3GKZ - chain A; structure by X-ray diffraction, 1.90 A resolution.

Chain A:
Protein: anti-methamphetamine single chain Fv
Source organism: Mus musculus
Chain sequence (257 residues; numbered 1 to 257; the number before each row is that of its first residue):
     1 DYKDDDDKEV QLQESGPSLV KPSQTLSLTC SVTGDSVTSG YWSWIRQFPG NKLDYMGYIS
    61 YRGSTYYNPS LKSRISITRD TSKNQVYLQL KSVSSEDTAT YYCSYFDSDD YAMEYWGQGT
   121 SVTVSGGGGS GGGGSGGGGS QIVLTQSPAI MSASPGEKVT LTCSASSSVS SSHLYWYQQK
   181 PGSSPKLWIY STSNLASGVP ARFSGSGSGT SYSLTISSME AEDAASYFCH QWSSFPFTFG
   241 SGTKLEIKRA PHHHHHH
Disordered / not traced: 1-8, 126-134, 251-257
Cystine bridges: Cys30-Cys103, Cys163-Cys229
Small-molecule neighbours: (2S)-N-methyl-1-phenylpropan-2-amine (B40): Tyr41, Ser43, Tyr55, Tyr58, Phe106, Glu114, Tyr175, Tyr177, His230, Trp232, Phe237

In short:
Ligands of chain A: (2S)-N-methyl-1-phenylpropan-2-amine.
Chain A is anti-methamphetamine single chain Fv (Mus musculus); the structure, Crystal structures of a
therapeutic single chain antibody in complex methamphetamine, was determined by X-ray diffraction, deposited
together with 3GM0.
